6ZYX - chains O and e of the 10 polymer chains in the assembly; structure by electron microscopy, 4.30 A resolution (low resolution: residue-level contacts below are approximate; hydrogen-bond / salt-bridge calls are withheld).

Chain O:
Protein: Dynein light chain tctex-type 1 protein
Source organism: Tetrahymena thermophila CU428
UniProtKB: A4VEB3 (A4VEB3_TETTS); numbering as in UniProt (aligned over 1-117)
Chain sequence (117 residues; row label = number of the first residue in the row):
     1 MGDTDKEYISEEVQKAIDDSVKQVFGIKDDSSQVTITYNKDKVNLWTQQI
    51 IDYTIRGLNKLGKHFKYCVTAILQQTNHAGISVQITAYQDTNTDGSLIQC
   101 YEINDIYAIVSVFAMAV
Disordered / not traced: 1-6

Chain e:
Protein: Flagellar outer dynein arm intermediate protein, putative
Source organism: Tetrahymena thermophila CU428
UniProtKB: Q23FU1 (Q23FU1_TETTS); residue numbers follow UniProt; this construct covers 1-670
Chain sequence (670 residues; numbered 1 to 670; the number before each row is that of its first residue):
     1 MAEYFTYSKKRKEFNNPINFQDTETRYGGIQNQVVNINQYVQRNPNFIDL
    51 DNIAELSEHSVNTERVKTGDRGMSHKEGGWPGNVDPNEAQETGRFKKRIE
   101 KDTSFPQAVKDLKEGVEKCIYQNNQIDLLEEYFEGETSEHVVENLSSKTL
   151 MLFKDEKEICKRSVSEISWHPEGPTKVAVSYAIMRFQQMPEKMPTQAYVW
   201 DLLNPNSPEIKLMSPSAVTNISYNQKIPDQIGGGCYNGLLAVWDGRKGEN
   251 PIMISPVENSHYEPVTHFHWLMSKTGSECVTTSTDGKVMWWDTRKFEAGP
   301 VEKLNIIEGLGENEEIIGGTALEYNVEAGPSKFLIGTESGSILTANKKLK
   351 KPVEITTRYGLDQGRHLGPVYSINRSNQNPKYFLSVGDWSCKIWVEDLKT
   401 PIIRTKYHGSYLSDGCWSPTRSGAFFLVRRDGWMDVWDYYYRQNEIAFSH
   451 KVSDSPLTCIKINQTGGAYHNSGKLCAIGDQDGTVTILELCDSLYTMQPK
   501 EKDIINEMFEREYRKEKNLETIKKQQELAKRQVQKDMGSQKEKWEKKKLE
   551 MIETAEASFHENLAKNPVNEEEFNELDSPSEKRKKTNQNQGREQEEQSRE
   601 EQEASGNFNQQQQQQQEEEQQQEGEQQHHQNQEHQNGQGHENGQEEGEEN
   651 GEEGNQQENEGQEENEQQQE
Disordered / not traced: 1-17, 67-670

Chain O / chain e interface:
Residue-residue contacts (27):
  Lys40(O) with Phe47(e)
  Asn77(O) with Gln33(e)
  Ile81(O) with Ile30(e)
  Val83(O) with Tyr27(e); Gly28(e); Gly29(e)
  Gln84(O) with Arg26(e); Tyr27(e)
  Ile85(O) with Thr25(e); Arg26(e)
  Thr86(O) with Glu24(e)
  Tyr88(O) with Phe20(e); Gln21(e); Asp22(e)
  Gln89(O) with Phe20(e); Asp22(e); Glu24(e)
  Asp90(O) with Phe20(e)
  Thr91(O) with Asp22(e)
  Asp94(O) with Phe20(e)
  Ser96(O) with Arg26(e)
  Leu97(O) with Arg26(e)
  Ile98(O) with Tyr27(e); Gly28(e)
  Cys100(O) with Gly29(e); Ile30(e)
  Tyr107(O) with Ile30(e)
Other interface residues (no listed pair), chain O (20 interface residues in all): Gln74, His78, Ala87
Other interface residues (no listed pair), chain e (15 interface residues in all): Thr23, Val34, Arg43

Overview:
20 residues of chain O face 15 of chain e across their interface.
Chain O is Dynein light chain tctex-type 1 protein and chain e is Flagellar outer dynein arm intermediate
protein, putative, both from Tetrahymena thermophila CU428; the structure, Outer Dynein Arm-Shulin complex -
Shulin region from Tetrahymena thermophila, was determined by electron microscopy (same publication as 6ZYY
and 6ZYW).
